Entry 7TJF (electron microscopy, 2.60 A resolution); this record covers chains B and C of the 8 polymer chains in the assembly.

# Chain B
Name: Origin recognition complex subunit 2
From: Saccharomyces cerevisiae
UniProtKB: P32833 (ORC2_YEAST); residues 1-620 here = UniProt positions 1-620
Chain sequence (620 residues; each row starts with the number of its first residue):
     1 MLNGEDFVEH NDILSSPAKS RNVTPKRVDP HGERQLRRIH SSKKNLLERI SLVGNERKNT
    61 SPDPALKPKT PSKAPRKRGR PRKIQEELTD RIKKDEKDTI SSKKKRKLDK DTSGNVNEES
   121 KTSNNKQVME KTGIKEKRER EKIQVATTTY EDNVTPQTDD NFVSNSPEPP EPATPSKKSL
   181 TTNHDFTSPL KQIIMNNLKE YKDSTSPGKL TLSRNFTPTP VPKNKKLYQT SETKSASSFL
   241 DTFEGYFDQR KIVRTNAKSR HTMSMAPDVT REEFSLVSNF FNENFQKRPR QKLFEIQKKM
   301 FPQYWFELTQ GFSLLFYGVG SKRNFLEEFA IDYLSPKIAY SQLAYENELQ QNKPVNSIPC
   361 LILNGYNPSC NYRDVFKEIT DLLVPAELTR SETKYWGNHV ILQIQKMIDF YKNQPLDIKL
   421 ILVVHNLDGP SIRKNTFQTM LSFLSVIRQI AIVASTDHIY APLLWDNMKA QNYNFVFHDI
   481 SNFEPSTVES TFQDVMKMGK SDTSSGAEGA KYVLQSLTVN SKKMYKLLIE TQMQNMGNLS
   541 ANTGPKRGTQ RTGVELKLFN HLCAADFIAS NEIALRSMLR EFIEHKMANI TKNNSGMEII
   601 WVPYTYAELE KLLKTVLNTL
Unresolved in the structure: 1-232, 344-354, 498-620
Curated features (UniProtKB/Swiss-Prot):
  - modified residue: T60 (Phosphothreonine), T187 (Phosphothreonine), S188 (Phosphoserine)
What the authors report for this chain:
  - binding site for DNA, 84 bp ARS1: R254

# Chain C
Name: Origin recognition complex subunit 3
From: Saccharomyces cerevisiae
UniProtKB: P54790 (ORC3_YEAST); residues 1-616 here = UniProt positions 1-616
Chain sequence (616 residues; each row starts with the number of its first residue):
     1 MSDLNQSKKM NVSEFADAQR SHYTVYPSLP QSNKNDKHIP FVKLLSGKES EVNVEKRWEL
    61 YHQLHSHFHD QVDHIIDNIE ADLKAEISDL LYSETTQKRR CFNTIFLLGS DSTTKIELKD
   121 ESSRYNVLIE LTPKESPNVR MMLRRSMYKL YSAADAEEHP TIKYEDINDE DGDFTEQNND
   181 VSYDLSLVEN FKRLFGKDLA MVFNFKDVDS INFNTLDNFI ILLKSAFKYD HVKISLIFNI
   241 NTNLSNIEKN LRQSTIRLLK RNYHKLDVSS NKGFKYGNQI FQSFLDTVDG KLNLSDRFVE
   301 FILSKMANNT NHNLQLLTKM LDYSLMSYFF QNAFSVFIDP VNVDFLNDDY LKILSRCPTF
   361 MFFVEGLIKQ HAPADEILSL LTNKNRGLEE FFVEFLVREN PINGHAKFVA RFLEEELNIT
   421 NFNLIELYHN LLIGKLDSYL DRWSACKEYK DRLHFEPIDT IFQELFTLDN RSGLLTQSIF
   481 PSYKSNIEDN LLSWEQVLPS LDKENYDTLS GDLDKIMAPV LGQLFKLYRE ANMTINIYDF
   541 YIAFRETLPK EEILNFIRKD PSNTKLLELA ETPDAFDKVA LILFMQAIFA FENMGLIKFQ
   601 STKSYDLVEK CVWRGI
Unresolved in the structure: 1-15, 31-37, 94-99, 158-178, 382-387, 503-509
Curated features (UniProtKB/Swiss-Prot):
  - modified residue: S2 (N-acetylserine)

# Chain B / chain C interface
Residue-residue contacts (198):
  T233(B) - A531(C)
  T233(B) - D539(C)
  K234(B) - E530(C)
  S235(B) - E530(C)  hydrogen bond (backbone-backbone)
  S235(B) - A531(C)
  S235(B) - N532(C)
  L240(B) - R529(C)
  L240(B) - W613(C)
  D241(B) - R529(C)  salt bridge
  D241(B) - R614(C)  salt bridge
  T242(B) - R614(C)  hydrogen bond (backbone-backbone)
  T242(B) - G615(C)
  T242(B) - I616(C)
  F243(B) - I616(C)
  G245(B) - W613(C)
  Y246(B) - W613(C)  hydrophobic
  Y246(B) - I616(C)  hydrophobic
  Q249(B) - R529(C)  hydrogen bond (side chain-backbone)
  Q249(B) - A531(C)  hydrogen bond (side chain-backbone)
  Q249(B) - N532(C)
  Q249(B) - M533(C)
  Q249(B) - K610(C)  hydrogen bond
  Q249(B) - W613(C)  hydrogen bond
  R250(B) - M533(C)
  R250(B) - W613(C)
  S259(B) - N536(C)  hydrogen bond (backbone-side chain)
  S259(B) - D539(C)  hydrogen bond
  H261(B) - N536(C)  hydrogen bond (backbone-side chain)
  H261(B) - Y538(C)
  H261(B) - D539(C)  salt bridge
  T262(B) - Y538(C)
  T262(B) - D606(C)  hydrogen bond
  M263(B) - I537(C)  hydrophobic
  M263(B) - D606(C)  hydrogen bond (backbone-side chain)
  M265(B) - Y538(C)  hydrogen bond (backbone-side chain)
  A266(B) - Y538(C)
  A266(B) - L581(C)  hydrophobic
  P267(B) - Y541(C)
  P267(B) - D577(C)
  P267(B) - L581(C)
  D268(B) - K578(C)
  V269(B) - K578(C)
  V269(B) - L581(C)  hydrophobic
  V269(B) - I582(C)  hydrophobic
  E273(B) - L569(C)
  E273(B) - K578(C)  salt bridge
  E273(B) - I582(C)
  F274(B) - I582(C)  hydrophobic
  L276(B) - N563(C)
  L276(B) - K565(C)
  L276(B) - L566(C)
  V277(B) - L566(C)  hydrophobic
  V277(B) - V579(C)  hydrophobic
  V277(B) - I582(C)  hydrophobic
  S278(B) - Q586(C)
  F280(B) - F556(C)
  F280(B) - I557(C)  hydrophobic
  F280(B) - L566(C)  hydrophobic
  F281(B) - F556(C)  hydrophobic
  F281(B) - I557(C)  hydrophobic
  F281(B) - V579(C)  hydrophobic
  F281(B) - L583(C)  hydrophobic
  N282(B) - Q586(C)  hydrogen bond
  N284(B) - S510(C)
  N284(B) - F556(C)
  F285(B) - L513(C)
  F285(B) - D514(C)
  F285(B) - M517(C)  hydrophobic
  F285(B) - A518(C)
  F285(B) - P519(C)  hydrophobic
  F285(B) - F556(C)
  Q286(B) - L498(C)
  Q286(B) - D514(C)  hydrogen bond (backbone-side chain)
  Q286(B) - M517(C)  hydrogen bond (side chain-backbone)
  Q286(B) - P519(C)
  R288(B) - L501(C)
  P289(B) - P499(C)
  P289(B) - L501(C)
  K292(B) - P499(C)
  K292(B) - L501(C)
  L293(B) - V497(C)
  L293(B) - L498(C)  hydrophobic
  P302(B) - P40(C)
  P302(B) - V42(C)  hydrophobic
  Q303(B) - Y323(C)
  Q303(B) - F330(C)
  W305(B) - H38(C)
  W305(B) - I39(C)
  W305(B) - P40(C)  hydrophobic
  F306(B) - P40(C)  hydrophobic
  F306(B) - F41(C)  hydrophobic
  F306(B) - W58(C)  hydrophobic
  F306(B) - Y61(C)  hydrophobic
  F306(B) - M326(C)  hydrophobic
  F306(B) - F330(C)  hydrophobic
  E307(B) - Y323(C)  hydrogen bond
  E307(B) - M326(C)
  Q310(B) - Y61(C)  hydrogen bond
  Q310(B) - H65(C)
  Q310(B) - M326(C)
  F312(B) - K319(C)
  F312(B) - M326(C)  hydrophobic
  Y317(B) - P481(C)
  Y317(B) - Y483(C)  hydrophobic
  Y317(B) - N486(C)  hydrogen bond
  Y317(B) - I487(C)  hydrophobic
  G318(B) - I487(C)
  V319(B) - L491(C)  hydrophobic
  V319(B) - L521(C)  hydrophobic
  R323(B) - A18(C)
  E327(B) - Y23(C)  hydrogen bond
  S335(B) - P27(C)
  A339(B) - L29(C)  hydrophobic
  Y340(B) - L29(C)
  Y340(B) - P30(C)  hydrogen bond (side chain-backbone)
  Y340(B) - H38(C)
  S341(B) - H38(C)
  N356(B) - P27(C)
  S357(B) - P27(C)  hydrogen bond (side chain-backbone)
  I358(B) - P27(C)
  P359(B) - V25(C)
  P359(B) - Y26(C)  hydrophobic
  C360(B) - Y23(C)
  C360(B) - T24(C)
  C360(B) - V25(C)  hydrogen bond (backbone-backbone)
  C360(B) - P27(C)  hydrophobic
  L361(B) - Y23(C)
  L361(B) - T24(C)
  I362(B) - H22(C)
  I362(B) - Y23(C)  hydrogen bond (backbone-backbone)
  N364(B) - D17(C)  hydrogen bond (side chain-backbone)
  N364(B) - A18(C)
  N364(B) - R20(C)  hydrogen bond (side chain-backbone)
  N364(B) - S21(C)  hydrogen bond (backbone-backbone)
  N364(B) - Y23(C)
  Y366(B) - A18(C)  hydrogen bond (side chain-backbone)
  N367(B) - Q19(C)  hydrogen bond (side chain-backbone)
  N367(B) - R20(C)  hydrogen bond (side chain-backbone)
  N367(B) - S21(C)
  S369(B) - S21(C)
  C370(B) - S21(C)
  N371(B) - S21(C)
  D374(B) - H22(C)  hydrogen bond (backbone-side chain)
  E378(B) - H22(C)  salt bridge
  E378(B) - T24(C)
  L382(B) - T24(C)
  L382(B) - Y26(C)
  R390(B) - Y148(C)
  K394(B) - E135(C)
  K394(B) - Y148(C)
  Y395(B) - M141(C)  hydrophobic
  Y395(B) - R144(C)  hydrogen bond
  Y395(B) - R145(C)  hydrogen bond (backbone-side chain)
  Y395(B) - Y148(C)  hydrophobic
  W396(B) - R145(C)
  T456(B) - Y483(C)  hydrogen bond
  D457(B) - M594(C)
  H458(B) - Y483(C)  hydrogen bond (backbone-side chain)
  H458(B) - N593(C)
  H458(B) - M594(C)
  H458(B) - G595(C)
  I459(B) - Y483(C)
  I459(B) - K484(C)
  I459(B) - I487(C)  hydrophobic
  I459(B) - E488(C)
  I459(B) - M594(C)  hydrogen bond (backbone-backbone)
  I459(B) - L596(C)  hydrophobic
  I459(B) - V612(C)  hydrophobic
  A461(B) - Y483(C)
  P462(B) - Y483(C)
  N467(B) - N309(C)  hydrogen bond
  N467(B) - H312(C)
  M468(B) - D111(C)
  M468(B) - H312(C)
  Q471(B) - H312(C)  hydrogen bond
  Q471(B) - Q315(C)  hydrogen bond
  N474(B) - K319(C)
  F475(B) - K319(C)  hydrogen bond (backbone-side chain)
  V476(B) - Y323(C)  hydrophobic
  V476(B) - S478(C)
  F477(B) - Q477(C)
  F477(B) - S478(C)  hydrogen bond (backbone-backbone)
  F477(B) - P481(C)  hydrophobic
  D479(B) - N490(C)  hydrogen bond
  S481(B) - N490(C)  hydrogen bond
  S481(B) - V497(C)
  N482(B) - L498(C)
  F483(B) - N490(C)
  F483(B) - W494(C)  hydrophobic
  F483(B) - L498(C)  hydrophobic
  V488(B) - A18(C)  hydrophobic
  T491(B) - Q19(C)  hydrogen bond
  F492(B) - Q19(C)
  Q493(B) - N593(C)  hydrogen bond
  D494(B) - F589(C)
  V495(B) - F589(C)
  K497(B) - F589(C)
  K497(B) - Y605(C)
Other interface residues (no listed pair), chain B (104 interface residues in all): K287, R290, L315, I331, P336, L363, V375, Y460, H478
Other interface residues (no listed pair), chain C (107 interface residues in all): S28, H62, N311, I479, V520, G522, I535, A543, I553, D560, D574, M585, E592, E609, C611

# Summary
Chain B and chain C form an interface of 104 and 107 residues respectively; the contacts include 44 hydrogen
bonds and 5 salt bridges. Polar pairs include D241(B)-R529(C), D241(B)-R614(C) and H261(B)-D539(C). The paper
reports a binding site for DNA, 84 bp ARS1 at R254(B).
Chain B is Origin recognition complex subunit 2 and chain C is Origin recognition complex subunit 3, both from
Saccharomyces cerevisiae; the structure, S. cerevisiae ORC bound to 84 bp ARS1 DNA, was determined by electron
microscopy (same publication as 7TJH, 7TJI, 7TJJ and 7TJK).
